PDB entry 7SL6 | electron microscopy, 3.70 A resolution | chains A and D of the 6 polymer chains in the assembly

== Chain A ==
Name: Insulin receptor
From: Mus musculus
Notes: EC 2.7.10.1
UniProtKB: P15208 (INSR_MOUSE); residues -26 to 1345 here correspond to UniProt positions 1-1372 (UniProt number = residue number + 27)
Amino-acid sequence (1372 residues; numbered -26 to 1345; the number before each row is that of its first residue; numbers below 1 keep their minus sign (Met-26 is residue -26)):
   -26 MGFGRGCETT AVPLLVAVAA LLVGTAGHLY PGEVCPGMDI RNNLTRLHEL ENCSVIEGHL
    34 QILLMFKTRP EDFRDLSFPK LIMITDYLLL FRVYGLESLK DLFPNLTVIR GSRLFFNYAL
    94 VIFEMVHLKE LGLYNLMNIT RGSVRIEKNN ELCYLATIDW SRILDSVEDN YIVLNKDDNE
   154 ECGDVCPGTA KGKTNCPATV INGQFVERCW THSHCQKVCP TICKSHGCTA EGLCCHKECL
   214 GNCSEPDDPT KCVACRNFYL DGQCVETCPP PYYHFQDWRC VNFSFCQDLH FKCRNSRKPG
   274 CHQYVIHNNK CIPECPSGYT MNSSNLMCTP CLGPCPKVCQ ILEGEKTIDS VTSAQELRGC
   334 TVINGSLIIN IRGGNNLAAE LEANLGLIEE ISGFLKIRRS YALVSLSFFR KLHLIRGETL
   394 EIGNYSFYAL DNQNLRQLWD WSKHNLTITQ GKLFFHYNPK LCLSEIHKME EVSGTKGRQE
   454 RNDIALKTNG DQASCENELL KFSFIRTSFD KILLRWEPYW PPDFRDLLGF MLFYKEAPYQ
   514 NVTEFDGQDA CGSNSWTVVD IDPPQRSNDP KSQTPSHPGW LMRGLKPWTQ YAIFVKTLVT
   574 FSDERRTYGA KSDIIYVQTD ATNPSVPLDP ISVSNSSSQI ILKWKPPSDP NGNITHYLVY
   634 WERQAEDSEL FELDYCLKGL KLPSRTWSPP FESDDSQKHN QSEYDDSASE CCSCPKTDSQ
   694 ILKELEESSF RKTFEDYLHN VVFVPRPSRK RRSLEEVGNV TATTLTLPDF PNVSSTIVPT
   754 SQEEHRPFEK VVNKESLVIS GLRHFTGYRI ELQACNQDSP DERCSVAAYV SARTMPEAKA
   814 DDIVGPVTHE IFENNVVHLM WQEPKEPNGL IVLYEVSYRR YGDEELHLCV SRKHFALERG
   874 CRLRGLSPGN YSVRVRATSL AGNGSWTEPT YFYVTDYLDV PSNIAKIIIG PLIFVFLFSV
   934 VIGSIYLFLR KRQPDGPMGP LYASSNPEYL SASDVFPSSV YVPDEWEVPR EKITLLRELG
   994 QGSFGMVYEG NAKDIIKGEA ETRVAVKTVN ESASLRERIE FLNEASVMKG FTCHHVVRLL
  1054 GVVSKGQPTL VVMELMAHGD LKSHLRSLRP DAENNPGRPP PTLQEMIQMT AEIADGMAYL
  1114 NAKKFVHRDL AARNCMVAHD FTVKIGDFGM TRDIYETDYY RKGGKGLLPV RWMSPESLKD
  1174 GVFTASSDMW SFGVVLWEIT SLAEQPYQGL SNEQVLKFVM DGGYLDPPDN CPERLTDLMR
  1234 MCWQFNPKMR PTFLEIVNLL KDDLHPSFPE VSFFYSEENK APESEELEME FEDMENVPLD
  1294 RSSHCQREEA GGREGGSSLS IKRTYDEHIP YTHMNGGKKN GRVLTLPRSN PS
Disordered / not traced: -26 to 0, 163-167, 271-273, 519-527, 540-548, 659-686, 721-757, 911-1345
UniProt features mapped onto this chain:
  - region: Glu708 to Phe716 (Insulin-binding), Asn959 to Tyr962 (Important for interaction with IRS1, SHC1 and STAT5B), Tyr1324 to Met1327 (PIK3R1 binding)
  - active site: Asp1122 (Proton donor/acceptor)
  - binding site (ATP): Ser996, Lys1020, Glu1067 to Asp1073, Arg1126, Asn1127, Asp1140
  - site: Phe39 (Insulin-binding)
  - modified residue: Ser373 (Phosphoserine), Tyr374 (Phosphotyrosine), Ser380 (Phosphoserine), Tyr962 (Phosphotyrosine), Cys1046 (S-nitrosocysteine), Tyr1148 (Phosphotyrosine), Tyr1152 (Phosphotyrosine), Tyr1153 (Phosphotyrosine), Tyr1318 (Phosphotyrosine), Tyr1324 (Phosphotyrosine)
  - glycosylation (N-linked (GlcNAc...) asparagine): Asn16, Asn25, Asn78, Asn111, Asn215, Asn255, Asn295, Asn337, Asn397, Asn418, Asn514, Asn608, Asn626, Asn673, Asn732, Asn745, Asn883, Asn896
  - cross-link: Lys1042 (Glycyl lysine isopeptide (Lys-Gly) (interchain with G-Cter in ubiquitin))
Disulfide bonds: Cys8-Cys26, Cys126-Cys155, Cys159-Cys182, Cys169-Cys188, Cys192-Cys201, Cys196-Cys207, Cys208-Cys216, Cys212-Cys225, Cys228-Cys237, Cys241-Cys253, Cys259-Cys284, Cys266-Cys274, Cys288-Cys301, Cys312-Cys333, Cys435-Cys468, Cys649-Cys862, Cys788-Cys797

== Chain D ==
Name: Insulin A chain
From: Homo sapiens
UniProtKB: P01308 (INS_HUMAN); residues 1-21 here correspond to UniProt positions 90-110 (UniProt number = residue number + 89)
Amino-acid sequence (21 residues; numbered 1 to 21; the number before each row is that of its first residue):
     1 GIVEQCCTSI CSLYQLENYC N
Disulfide bonds: Cys6-Cys11

== How chain A and chain D interact ==
Residue-residue contacts (15; chain A residue first):
  Asp496(A) - Cys7(D)
  Arg498(A) - Cys7(D)  hydrogen bond
  Asp709(A) - Val3(D)
  His712(A) - Ile2(D)
  Asn713(A) - Gly1(D)
  Asn713(A) - Ile2(D)  hydrogen bond (side chain-backbone)
  Asn713(A) - Val3(D)
  Val717(A) - Asn18(D)
  Val717(A) - Tyr19(D)
  Pro718(A) - Asn18(D)
  Pro718(A) - Tyr19(D)  hydrophobic
  Arg719(A) - Glu17(D)  hydrogen bond (side chain-backbone)
  Arg719(A) - Asn18(D)  hydrogen bond (backbone-backbone)
  Arg719(A) - Cys20(D)  hydrogen bond (side chain-backbone)
  Arg719(A) - Asn21(D)  hydrogen bond (side chain-backbone)
Other interface residues (no listed pair), chain A (9 interface residues in all): Phe716

== Summary ==
The chain A/chain D interface involves 9 residues from each chain, with 6 hydrogen bonds. Polar pairs include
Arg498(A)-Cys7(D), Asn713(A)-Ile2(D) and Arg719(A)-Glu17(D). UniProt lists active-site residue Asp1122(A) and
12 ATP-binding residues on chain A.
Chain A is Insulin receptor (Mus musculus) and chain D is Insulin A chain (Homo sapiens); the structure,
Full-length insulin receptor bound with site 2 binding deficient mutant insulin (B-L17R) -- symmetric
conformation, was determined by electron microscopy, deposited together with 7SL1, 7SL2, 7SL3, 7SL4, 7SL7,
7STH and 3 further entries.
